6VUG - chains A and B of the 5 polymer chains in the assembly; structure by X-ray diffraction, 3.00 A resolution.

[Chain A]
Name: Reverse transcriptase/ribonuclease H
From: Human immunodeficiency virus type 1
Notes: EC 3.4.23.16, 2.7.7.49, 2.7.7.7, 3.1.26.13, 3.1.13.2, 2.7.7.-, 3.1.-.-; fragment: p66 subunit, residues 600-1154
Reference sequence: P03366 (POL_HV1B1); residues 1-555 here correspond to UniProt positions 600-1154 (UniProt number = residue number + 599)
Sequence (555 residues; each row starts with the number of its first residue):
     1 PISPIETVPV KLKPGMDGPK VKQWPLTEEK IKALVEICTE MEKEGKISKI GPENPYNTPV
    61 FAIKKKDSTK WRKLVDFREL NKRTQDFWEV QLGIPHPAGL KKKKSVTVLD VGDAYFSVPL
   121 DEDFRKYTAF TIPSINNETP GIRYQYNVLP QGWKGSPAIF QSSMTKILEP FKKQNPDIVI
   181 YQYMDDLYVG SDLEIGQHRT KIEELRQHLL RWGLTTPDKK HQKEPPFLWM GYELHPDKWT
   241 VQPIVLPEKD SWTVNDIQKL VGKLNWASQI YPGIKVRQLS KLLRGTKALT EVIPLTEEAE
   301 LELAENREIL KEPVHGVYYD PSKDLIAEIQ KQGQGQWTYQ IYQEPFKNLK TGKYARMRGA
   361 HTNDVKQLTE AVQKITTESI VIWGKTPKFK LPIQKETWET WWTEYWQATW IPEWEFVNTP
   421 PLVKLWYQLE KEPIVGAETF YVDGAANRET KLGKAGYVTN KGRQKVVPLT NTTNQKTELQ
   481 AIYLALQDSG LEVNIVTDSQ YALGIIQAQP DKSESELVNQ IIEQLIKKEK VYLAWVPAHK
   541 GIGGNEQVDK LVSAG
Not modelled in the structure: 1, 51-53, 66-69, 133-141, 219, 285-286, 553-555
Construct notes: conflict Ser280 (Cys879 in P03366)
Curated features (UniProtKB/Swiss-Prot):
  - region: Phe227 to His235 (RT 'primer grip')
  - motif: Trp398 to Trp414 (Tryptophan repeat motif)
  - binding site (Mg(2+)): Asp110, Asp185, Asp186, Asp443, Glu478, Asp498, Asp549
  - site: Trp401 (Essential for RT p66/p51 heterodimerization), Trp414 (Essential for RT p66/p51 heterodimerization), Phe440, Tyr441 (Cleavage)

[Chain B]
Name: Reverse transcriptase P51
From: Human immunodeficiency virus 1
Notes: EC 2.7.7.49, 3.1.13.2, 3.1.26.13; fragment: P51 subunit, residues 168-595
Reference sequence: A0A076Q3N8 (A0A076Q3N8_9HIV1); residues 1-428 here correspond to UniProt positions 168-595 (UniProt number = residue number + 167)
Sequence (444 residues; row label = number of the first residue in the row; numbers below 1 keep their minus sign (Met-15 is residue -15)):
   -15 MAHHHHHHAL EVLFQGPISP IETVPVKLKP GMDGPKVKQW PLTEEKIKAL VEICTEMEKE
    45 GKISKIGPEN PYNTPVFAIK KKDSTKWRKL VDFRELNKRT QDFWEVQLGI PHPAGLKKKK
   105 SVTVLDVGDA YFSVPLDEDF RKYTAFTIPS INNETPGIRY QYNVLPQGWK GSPAIFQSSM
   165 TKILEPFKKQ NPDIVIYQYM DDLYVGSDLE IGQHRTKIEE LRQHLLRWGL TTPDKKHQKE
   225 PPFLWMGYEL HPDKWTVQPI VLPEKDSWTV NDIQKLVGKL NWASQIYPGI KVRQLSKLLR
   285 GTKALTEVIP LTEEAELELA ENREILKEPV HGVYYDPSKD LIAEIQKQGQ GQWTYQIYQE
   345 PFKNLKTGKY ARMRGAHTND VKQLTEAVQK ITTESIVIWG KTPKFKLPIQ KETWETWWTE
   405 YWQATWIPEW EFVNTPPLVK LWYQ
Not modelled in the structure: -15 to 4, 90-94
Construct notes: initiating methionine (-15); expression tag (-14 to 0); engineered mutation Lys172 (Arg339 in A0A076Q3N8), Ser280 (Cys447 in A0A076Q3N8)

[How chain A and chain B interact]
Residue-residue contacts (104):
  Pro9(A) - Glu53(B)
  Gln85(A) - Glu53(B)  hydrogen bond (side chain-backbone)
  Asp86(A) - Pro55(B)
  Phe87(A) - Pro52(B)
  Trp88(A) - Lys20(B)
  Trp88(A) - Val21(B)
  Trp88(A) - Lys22(B)
  Trp88(A) - Pro52(B)  hydrogen bond (backbone-backbone)
  Trp88(A) - Asn54(B)
  Trp88(A) - Pro55(B)
  Trp88(A) - Asn57(B)
  Trp88(A) - Thr131(B)
  Trp88(A) - Arg143(B)
  Val90(A) - Pro52(B)  hydrophobic
  Val90(A) - Pro140(B)
  Val90(A) - Gly141(B)  hydrogen bond (backbone-backbone)
  Leu92(A) - Thr131(B)
  Leu92(A) - Pro133(B)  hydrophobic
  Leu92(A) - Asn137(B)
  Gly93(A) - Asn137(B)
  Ile94(A) - Asn137(B)  hydrogen bond (backbone-side chain)
  Pro95(A) - Asn136(B)
  Pro95(A) - Asn137(B)
  His96(A) - Asn136(B)  hydrogen bond (backbone-side chain)
  Gly99(A) - Asn136(B)
  Ala158(A) - Pro52(B)
  Ser162(A) - Pro52(B)
  Thr165(A) - Thr139(B)
  Thr165(A) - Pro140(B)
  Val179(A) - Glu138(B)
  Ile180(A) - Glu138(B)
  Tyr181(A) - Asn136(B)
  Tyr181(A) - Glu138(B)
  Gln182(A) - Glu138(B)  hydrogen bond (backbone-backbone)
  Gln182(A) - Pro140(B)
  Arg358(A) - Gln394(B)
  Arg358(A) - Glu396(B)
  Gln373(A) - Glu396(B)
  Gln373(A) - Thr397(B)  hydrogen bond
  Thr376(A) - Trp401(B)
  Ile380(A) - Pro25(B)  hydrophobic
  Ile380(A) - Leu26(B)
  Ile380(A) - Thr27(B)
  Val381(A) - Pro25(B)  hydrophobic
  Val381(A) - Ile135(B)
  Val381(A) - Asn136(B)  hydrogen bond (backbone-backbone)
  Ile382(A) - Ile135(B)
  Ile382(A) - Asn136(B)
  Trp383(A) - Ile135(B)
  Gly384(A) - Thr27(B)
  Gly384(A) - Glu28(B)  hydrogen bond (backbone-backbone)
  Trp402(A) - Lys331(B)  hydrogen bond (backbone-side chain)
  Trp402(A) - His361(B)
  Trp402(A) - Asp364(B)
  Tyr405(A) - Lys331(B)  hydrogen bond (backbone-side chain)
  Trp406(A) - Lys331(B)
  Trp406(A) - Asn418(B)  hydrogen bond
  Trp406(A) - Pro420(B)  hydrophobic
  Trp406(A) - Pro421(B)
  Gln407(A) - Lys331(B)
  Gln407(A) - Pro392(B)
  Gln407(A) - Ile393(B)
  Gln407(A) - Gln394(B)
  Gln407(A) - Val417(B)  hydrogen bond (side chain-backbone)
  Gln407(A) - Asn418(B)
  Ala408(A) - Asp364(B)
  Ala408(A) - Pro392(B)  hydrogen bond (backbone-backbone)
  Ala408(A) - Ile393(B)
  Thr409(A) - Asp364(B)
  Trp410(A) - Thr362(B)
  Trp410(A) - Asn363(B)
  Trp410(A) - Val365(B)  hydrophobic
  Trp410(A) - Trp401(B)  hydrophobic
  Trp410(A) - Tyr405(B)
  Pro412(A) - Trp401(B)  hydrophobic
  Pro433(A) - Asn255(B)
  Pro433(A) - Leu289(B)  hydrophobic
  Pro433(A) - Thr290(B)
  Ile434(A) - Thr290(B)
  Val435(A) - Thr290(B)
  Thr439(A) - Leu289(B)
  Tyr441(A) - Gln258(B)
  Tyr441(A) - Lys287(B)  hydrogen bond (side chain-backbone)
  Tyr441(A) - Leu289(B)
  Asn460(A) - Thr286(B)
  Asn460(A) - Ala288(B)
  Asn494(A) - Leu289(B)
  Val496(A) - Leu289(B)  hydrophobic
  Gly504(A) - Pro420(B)
  Gln507(A) - Pro421(B)
  Tyr532(A) - Asn255(B)  hydrogen bond
  Tyr532(A) - Leu289(B)  hydrophobic
  Val536(A) - Gln258(B)
  Pro537(A) - Gly262(B)
  Pro537(A) - Asn265(B)
  Lys540(A) - Ser280(B)
  Gly541(A) - Leu283(B)
  Gly541(A) - Arg284(B)
  Ile542(A) - Leu283(B)
  Gly543(A) - Leu283(B)  hydrogen bond (backbone-backbone)
  Gly543(A) - Arg284(B)
  Gly543(A) - Gly285(B)
  Gly543(A) - Thr286(B)
  Gly544(A) - Thr286(B)
Interface residues without a listed pair, chain A (65 interface residues in all): Gln91, Leu100, Arg356, Thr369, Glu370, Thr377, Thr386, Thr403, Thr459, Gln500, Ala534, Trp535
Interface residues without a listed pair, chain B (60 interface residues in all): Ile132, Val261, Trp337, Leu368, Thr400, Thr419, Leu422, Val423

[In short]
The interface between chain A and chain B involves 65 residues on one side and 60 on the other, with 17
hydrogen bonds. Among the polar pairs are Gln85(A)-Glu53(B), Ile94(A)-Asn137(B) and His96(A)-Asn136(B).
Curated annotation (UniProt) lists 7 Mg2+-binding residues on chain A.
Chain A is Reverse transcriptase/ribonuclease H (Human immunodeficiency virus type 1) and chain B is Reverse
transcriptase P51 (Human immunodeficiency virus 1); the structure, Diabody bound to a Reverse Transcriptase
Aptamer Complex, was determined by X-ray diffraction.
